Entry 7N93 (X-ray diffraction, 2.74 A resolution); this record covers chain A.

== Chain A ==
Molecule: Ribosomal protein S6 kinase beta-1
Source organism: Homo sapiens
Notes: EC 2.7.11.1; fragment: catalytic domain (81-421) digest
Reference sequence: P23443 (KS6B1_HUMAN); numbering as in UniProt (aligned over 82-421)
Sequence (340 residues; each row starts with the number of its first residue):
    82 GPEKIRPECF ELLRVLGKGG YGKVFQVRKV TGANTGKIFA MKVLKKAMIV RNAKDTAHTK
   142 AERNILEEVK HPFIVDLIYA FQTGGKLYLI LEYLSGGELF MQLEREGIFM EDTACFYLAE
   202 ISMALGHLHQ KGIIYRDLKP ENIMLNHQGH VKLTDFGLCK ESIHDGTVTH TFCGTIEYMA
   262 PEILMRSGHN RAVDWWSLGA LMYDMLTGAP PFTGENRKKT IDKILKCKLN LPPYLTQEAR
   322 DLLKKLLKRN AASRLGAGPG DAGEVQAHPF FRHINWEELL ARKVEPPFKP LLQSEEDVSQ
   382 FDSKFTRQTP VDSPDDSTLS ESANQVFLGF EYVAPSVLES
Unresolved in the structure: 82-86, 243-253, 396-404, 419-421
Differences from the reference sequence: engineered mutation Glu-412 (Thr in P23443)
Modified positions: Thr-390 (phosphothreonine; TPO); Ser-394 (phosphoserine; SEP)
Disulfides: Cys-240/Cys-254
Residues lining bound ligands: 1SK (4-({(1S)-2-(azetidin-1-yl)-1-[4-chloro-3-(trifluoromethyl)phenyl]ethyl}amino)quinazoline-8-carboxamide): Leu-97, Gly-98, Lys-99, Gly-100, Tyr-102, Gly-103, Lys-104, Val-105, Ala-121, Lys-123, Leu-125, Val-156, Leu-172, Glu-173, Tyr-174, Leu-175, Glu-179, Glu-222, Asn-223, Ile-224, Met-225, Thr-235, Asp-236, Leu-239, Cys-240, Lys-241, Phe-382
Curated features (UniProtKB/Swiss-Prot):
  - active site: Asp-218 (Proton acceptor)
  - binding site (ATP): Leu-97 to Val-105, Lys-123
  - modified residue: Thr-252 (Phosphothreonine), Ser-394 (Phosphoserine)
  - natural variant: Gly-289 (G289E: In a colorectal cancer sample)
  - mutagenesis: Lys-167 (K167N: Greatly reduces activity. Greatly reduces phosphorylation at T-412 and moderately reduces phosphorylation at T-252), Ser-394 (S394A: Loss of activity. Loss of phosphorylation at T-412)

== In short ==
Bound to chain A: compound 1SK. Curated annotation (UniProt) lists active-site residue Asp-218, 10 ATP-binding
residues and 2 mutagenesis sites.
Chain A is Ribosomal protein S6 kinase beta-1 (Homo sapiens); the structure, P70 S6K1 in complex with
msc2363318a-1, was determined by X-ray diffraction, deposited together with 7N91.
